PDB entry 5W3L | electron microscopy, 2.71 A resolution | chains B and G of the 6 polymer chains in the assembly

[Chain B]
Molecule: viral protein 3
From: Human rhinovirus 14
UniProt: P03303 (POLG_HRV14); residues 1-236 here correspond to UniProt positions 332-567 (UniProt number = residue number + 331)
Chain sequence (236 residues; row label = number of the first residue in the row):
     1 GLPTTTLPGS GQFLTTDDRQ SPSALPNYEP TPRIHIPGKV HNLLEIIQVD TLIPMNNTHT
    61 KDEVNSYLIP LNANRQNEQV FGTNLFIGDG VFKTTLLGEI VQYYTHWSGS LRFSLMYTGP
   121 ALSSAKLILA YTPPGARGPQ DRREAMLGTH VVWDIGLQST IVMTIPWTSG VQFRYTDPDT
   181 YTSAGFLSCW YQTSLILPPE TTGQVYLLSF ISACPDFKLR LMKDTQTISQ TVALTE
Swiss-Prot annotation at these positions:
  - region: A233 to E236 (Amphipathic alpha-helix)

[Chain G]
Molecule: C5 antibody variable light domain
From: Mus musculus
Notes: antibody fragment or engineered binder
Chain sequence (107 residues; each row starts with the number of its first residue):
     1 DIVLTQSPAA LSAAAGATVA ATCRASGNIH NALAWYQQKA GKSPQLLVYA AAALAAGVPS
    61 RFSGSGSGTA YALAINSLAA DDFGAYYCQH FWSTPYTFGG GTKLEIK
Cystine bridges: C23-C88

[Chain B / chain G interface]
Residue-residue contacts (9; chain B residue first):
  T58(B) - Y49(G)  hydrogen bond (backbone-side chain)
  H59(B) - A50(G)
  T60(B) - A53(G)
  T202(B) - S93(G)  hydrogen bond
  G203(B) - W92(G)
  G203(B) - S93(G)
  Q204(B) - F91(G)  hydrogen bond (side chain-backbone)
  Q204(B) - W92(G)
  Y206(B) - W92(G)
Also at the interface, not in a pair above, chain B (9 interface residues in all): N65, R75
Also at the interface, not in a pair above, chain G (10 interface residues in all): H30, N31, L54, Y96

[In short]
9 residues of chain B and 10 residues of chain G are in contact, with 3 hydrogen bonds. Among the polar pairs
are T58(B)-Y49(G), T202(B)-S93(G) and Q204(B)-F91(G).
Chain B is viral protein 3 (Human rhinovirus 14) and chain G is C5 antibody variable light domain (Mus
musculus); the structure, CryoEM structure of rhinovirus B14 in complex with C5 Fab (4 degrees Celsius, molar
ratio 1:3 ..., was determined by electron microscopy, deposited together with 5W3E, 5W3M and 5W3O.
